6SQ2 - chains B and D of the 4 polymer chains in the assembly; structure by X-ray diffraction, 1.68 A resolution.

# Chain B
Name: Ras-related protein Rab-8A
From: Homo sapiens
UniProt: P61006 (RAB8A_HUMAN); residues 1-181 here = UniProt positions 1-181
Amino-acid sequence (184 residues; row label = number of the first residue in the row; numbers below 1 keep their minus sign (Gly-2 is residue -2)):
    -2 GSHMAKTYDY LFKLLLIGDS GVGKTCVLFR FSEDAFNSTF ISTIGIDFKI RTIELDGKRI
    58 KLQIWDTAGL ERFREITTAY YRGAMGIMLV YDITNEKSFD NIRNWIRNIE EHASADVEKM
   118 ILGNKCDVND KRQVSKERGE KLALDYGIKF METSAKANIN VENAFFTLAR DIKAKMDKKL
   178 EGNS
Unresolved in the structure: -2 to 3, 177-181
Construct notes: expression tag (-2 to 0); engineered mutation Leu67 (Gln in P61006), Glu72 (Thr in P61006)
Swiss-Prot annotation at these positions:
  - motif: Asp31 to Phe45 (Switch 1), Asp63 to Gly80 (Switch 2)
  - binding site (GTP): Ser17, Gly18, Val19, Gly20, Lys21, Thr22, Cys23, Ser35, Ser39, Thr40, Gly66, Asn121, Lys122, Asp124, Ala152, Lys153
  - binding site (Mg(2+)): Thr22, Thr40, Asp63
  - modified residue: Ser181 (Phosphoserine)
  - mutagenesis: Thr22 (T22N: Loss of interaction with MICAL1. Loss of GRAF1/ARHGAP26 and GRAF2/ARHGAP10 tubular localization. Loss of E-cadherin and MMP14 export. Stimulates interaction with RPGR)
Metal / ion sites: Mg2+: Thr22, Thr40 (together with GTP)
Ligand contacts: GTP (guanosine-5'-triphosphate): Asp16, Ser17, Gly18, Val19, Gly20, Lys21, Thr22, Cys23, Phe33, Asn34, Ser35, Thr36, Phe37, Ile38, Ser39, Thr40, Thr64, Ala65, Gly66, Asn121, Lys122, Asp124, Val125, Ser151, Ala152, Lys153

# Chain D
Name: RILP-like protein 2
From: Homo sapiens
UniProt: Q969X0 (RIPL2_HUMAN); residue numbers follow UniProt; this construct covers 129-165
Amino-acid sequence (43 residues; row label = number of the first residue in the row):
   123 HHHHHHNRPR FTLQELRDVL QERNKLKSQL LVVQEELQCY KSG
Unresolved in the structure: 123-128, 160-165
Construct notes: expression tag (123-128)
Swiss-Prot annotation at these positions:
  - mutagenesis: Arg130 (R130E: Loss of interaction with RAB8A, RAB10 and RAB12), Arg132 (R132E: Loss of interaction with RAB8A, RAB10 and RAB12), Lys149 (K149E: Loss of interaction with RAB8A, RAB10 and RAB12)

# How chain B and chain D interact
Contacting residue pairs (18; chain B residue first):
  Ile41(B) - Leu142(D)
  Ile43(B) - Arg145(D)  hydrogen bond (backbone-side chain)
  Asp44(B) - Arg145(D)  salt bridge
  Asp44(B) - Lys149(D)  salt bridge
  Phe45(B) - Lys149(D)  hydrogen bond (backbone-side chain)
  Phe45(B) - Ser150(D)
  Lys46(B) - Lys149(D)
  Ile47(B) - Leu153(D)  hydrophobic
  Trp62(B) - Asn146(D)
  Phe70(B) - Leu138(D)  hydrophobic
  Glu72(B) - Leu135(D)
  Glu72(B) - Arg139(D)  hydrogen bond (backbone-side chain)
  Ile73(B) - Leu135(D)  hydrophobic
  Ile73(B) - Leu138(D)  hydrophobic
  Ile73(B) - Arg139(D)
  Ile73(B) - Leu142(D)  hydrophobic
  Tyr77(B) - Gln143(D)  hydrogen bond
  Tyr77(B) - Asn146(D)  hydrogen bond
Interface residues without a listed pair, chain B (13 interface residues in all): Gly42, Lys58
Interface residues without a listed pair, chain D (11 interface residues in all): Glu157

# Overview
Chain B and chain D form an interface of 13 and 11 residues respectively, with 5 hydrogen bonds and 2 salt
bridges. Polar contacts include Asp44(B)-Arg145(D), Asp44(B)-Lys149(D) and Ile43(B)-Arg145(D). Bound to chain
B: GTP.
Chain B is Ras-related protein Rab-8A and chain D is RILP-like protein 2, both from Homo sapiens; the
structure, Structure of a phosphomimetic switch 2 variant of Rab8a in complex with the phospho-Rab binding
domain ..., was determined by X-ray diffraction.
